Entry 7C9S (electron microscopy, 2.90 A resolution); this record covers chains A and C of the 4 polymer chains in the assembly.

Chain A:
Protein: VP1
From: Echovirus E30
Chain sequence (292 residues; each row starts with the number of its first residue):
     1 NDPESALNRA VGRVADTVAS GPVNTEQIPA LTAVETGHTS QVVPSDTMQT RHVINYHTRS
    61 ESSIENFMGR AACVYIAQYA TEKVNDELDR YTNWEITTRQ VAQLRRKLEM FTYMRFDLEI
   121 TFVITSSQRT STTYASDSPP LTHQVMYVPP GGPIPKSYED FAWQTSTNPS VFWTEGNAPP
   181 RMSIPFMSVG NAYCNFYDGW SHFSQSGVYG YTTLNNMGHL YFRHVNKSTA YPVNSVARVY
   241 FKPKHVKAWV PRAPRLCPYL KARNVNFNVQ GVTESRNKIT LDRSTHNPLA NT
Disordered / not traced: 1-8, 285-292
Ligand contacts: sphingosine (SPH): I96, T98, L108, F116, L118, I120, V145, M146, Y147, P169, S170, V171, M182, I184, M187, Y193, C194, N195, N215, M217, L220

Chain C:
Protein: VP3
From: Echovirus E30
Chain sequence (238 residues; each row starts with the number of its first residue):
     1 GLPTMNTPGS TQFLTSDDFQ SPSAMPQFDV TPEIQIPGQV RNLMEIAEVD SVVPVNNTEG
    61 HVNSMEAYRI PVRPQTSSGE QVFGFQLQPG HDSVLKHTLL GEILNYYANW SGSMKLTFMY
   121 CGAAMATGKF LIAYSPPGAG VPGSRRDAML GTHVIWDVGL QSSCVLCVPW ISQTNYRYVT
   181 SDAYTDAGYI TCWYQTSIVT PPDIPTTSTI LCFVSACNDF SVRLLRDTPF ITQQALFQ

Chain A / chain C interface:
Residue-residue contacts - 176 pairs, chain A then chain C:
  V14(A) - D219(C)
  V14(A) - F220(C)
  A15(A) - N218(C)
  A15(A) - D219(C)
  A30(A) - S163(C)
  A30(A) - C164(C)
  A30(A) - V165(C)  hydrogen bond (backbone-backbone)
  L31(A) - S163(C)
  T32(A) - Q161(C)
  T32(A) - S162(C)
  T32(A) - S163(C)  hydrogen bond (backbone-backbone)
  T32(A) - V165(C)
  A33(A) - S163(C)
  V34(A) - T117(C)
  V34(A) - M119(C)  hydrophobic
  V34(A) - S163(C)  hydrogen bond (backbone-side chain)
  V34(A) - F213(C)  hydrophobic
  E35(A) - M119(C)
  E35(A) - S162(C)  hydrogen bond
  T39(A) - E48(C)
  T39(A) - V49(C)
  T39(A) - D50(C)  hydrogen bond (side chain-backbone)
  S40(A) - K115(C)  hydrogen bond (backbone-side chain)
  S40(A) - V165(C)
  V42(A) - K115(C)
  V42(A) - C217(C)
  V43(A) - C167(C)
  P44(A) - S113(C)
  P44(A) - C167(C)
  T47(A) - C167(C)
  M48(A) - C167(C)
  M48(A) - P169(C)  hydrophobic
  H57(A) - S111(C)
  H57(A) - N175(C)
  H57(A) - Y176(C)
  T58(A) - S221(C)  hydrogen bond (backbone-side chain)
  R59(A) - N42(C)
  R59(A) - M44(C)
  R59(A) - E48(C)  salt bridge
  R59(A) - C217(C)
  R59(A) - N218(C)
  R59(A) - F220(C)  hydrogen bond (side chain-backbone)
  E61(A) - Y107(C)  hydrogen bond (backbone-side chain)
  E61(A) - L225(C)
  S62(A) - N42(C)  hydrogen bond
  S62(A) - L43(C)  hydrogen bond (backbone-backbone)
  S62(A) - M44(C)  hydrogen bond (side chain-backbone)
  S62(A) - Y107(C)
  S62(A) - V222(C)
  S63(A) - R41(C)
  S63(A) - N42(C)
  I64(A) - V40(C)
  I64(A) - R41(C)
  I64(A) - N42(C)
  N66(A) - L225(C)
  F67(A) - L43(C)  hydrophobic
  F67(A) - Y106(C)  hydrophobic
  F67(A) - L225(C)  hydrophobic
  R70(A) - T15(C)
  R70(A) - S16(C)
  R70(A) - L225(C)
  A71(A) - F13(C)  hydrophobic
  A71(A) - T15(C)  hydrogen bond (backbone-backbone)
  R99(A) - F237(C)
  Q100(A) - Q233(C)
  Q100(A) - L236(C)
  Q100(A) - F237(C)  hydrogen bond (backbone-backbone)
  Q100(A) - Q238(C)  hydrogen bond
  V101(A) - Q233(C)
  V101(A) - L236(C)  hydrophobic
  A102(A) - I231(C)  hydrophobic
  A102(A) - Q233(C)
  A102(A) - F237(C)  hydrophobic
  Q103(A) - D227(C)
  R106(A) - E102(C)  salt bridge
  R106(A) - Y106(C)  hydrogen bond
  R106(A) - I231(C)
  K107(A) - Y106(C)
  M110(A) - Y106(C)  hydrophobic
  R115(A) - V30(C)
  R115(A) - T31(C)  hydrogen bond (side chain-backbone)
  R115(A) - P32(C)
  R115(A) - E33(C)  salt bridge
  E119(A) - F19(C)
  E119(A) - S21(C)
  T121(A) - F13(C)
  V123(A) - F13(C)  hydrophobic
  P169(A) - A24(C)
  A178(A) - T11(C)
  R181(A) - F13(C)
  R181(A) - D17(C)  salt bridge
  R181(A) - S21(C)
  M182(A) - S21(C)
  M182(A) - P22(C)
  S183(A) - S21(C)  hydrogen bond
  S183(A) - P22(C)  hydrogen bond (backbone-backbone)
  S183(A) - S23(C)  hydrogen bond (backbone-side chain)
  S183(A) - A24(C)  hydrogen bond (backbone-backbone)
  I184(A) - A24(C)  hydrophobic
  I184(A) - M25(C)  hydrophobic
  P185(A) - F28(C)  hydrophobic
  P185(A) - V30(C)  hydrophobic
  F186(A) - F28(C)
  F186(A) - V30(C)
  F186(A) - T31(C)
  M187(A) - M25(C)  hydrophobic
  M187(A) - F28(C)  hydrophobic
  S188(A) - T31(C)
  G190(A) - T31(C)  hydrogen bond (backbone-side chain)
  N191(A) - T31(C)
  N191(A) - P32(C)  hydrogen bond (side chain-backbone)
  N191(A) - I34(C)
  Y240(A) - F13(C)  hydrophobic
  K242(A) - T15(C)
  K242(A) - D17(C)  salt bridge
  K247(A) - E33(C)  salt bridge
  K247(A) - Q39(C)
  A248(A) - Q39(C)
  A248(A) - V40(C)  hydrogen bond (backbone-backbone)
  W249(A) - I36(C)  hydrogen bond (side chain-backbone)
  W249(A) - G38(C)
  W249(A) - Q39(C)
  V250(A) - P37(C)
  V250(A) - G38(C)  hydrogen bond (backbone-backbone)
  P251(A) - G38(C)
  P251(A) - V40(C)
  P251(A) - I46(C)  hydrophobic
  P254(A) - L99(C)
  P254(A) - E102(C)
  P258(A) - I231(C)  hydrophobic
  Y259(A) - I231(C)  hydrophobic
  Y259(A) - F237(C)  hydrophobic
  K261(A) - F237(C)
  K261(A) - Q238(C)
  A262(A) - F237(C)
  A262(A) - Q238(C)  hydrogen bond (backbone-backbone)
  G271(A) - V62(C)
  G271(A) - N63(C)
  V272(A) - V62(C)  hydrogen bond (backbone-backbone)
  V272(A) - A67(C)  hydrophobic
  V272(A) - Y68(C)
  V272(A) - H97(C)
  T273(A) - P54(C)
  T273(A) - N57(C)
  T273(A) - V62(C)
  T273(A) - S93(C)  hydrogen bond (side chain-backbone)
  T273(A) - H97(C)
  E274(A) - N57(C)
  E274(A) - S93(C)
  E274(A) - K96(C)  salt bridge
  E274(A) - H97(C)  salt bridge
  S275(A) - N57(C)
  S275(A) - E59(C)  hydrogen bond
  R276(A) - V55(C)  hydrogen bond (side chain-backbone)
  R276(A) - N57(C)
  R276(A) - T58(C)
  R276(A) - E59(C)
  R276(A) - G84(C)  hydrogen bond (side chain-backbone)
  R276(A) - V94(C)
  K278(A) - T58(C)
  I279(A) - V55(C)
  I279(A) - N56(C)
  I279(A) - V82(C)
  I279(A) - F83(C)
  I279(A) - G84(C)  hydrogen bond (backbone-backbone)
  T280(A) - Q81(C)
  T280(A) - G84(C)
  L281(A) - Q81(C)
  L281(A) - G84(C)
  L281(A) - F85(C)
  L281(A) - V141(C)  hydrophobic
  L281(A) - T191(C)
  R283(A) - V141(C)
  R283(A) - P142(C)
  R283(A) - G143(C)
  S284(A) - V141(C)
Other interface residues (no listed pair), chain A (91 interface residues in all): Q41, N55, Y75, I76, R105, F111, Y113, Y147, P179, V189, A192, K244, L256, C257, L260, Q270, N277
Other interface residues (no listed pair), chain C (99 interface residues in all): I70, P71, A139, T152, W156, D157, Y189, I190, S215, R223, L224, T228, F230, T232

In short:
The interface between chain A and chain C involves 91 residues on one side and 99 on the other, with 33
hydrogen bonds and 8 salt bridges. Among the polar pairs are R59(A)-E48(C), R106(A)-E102(C) and
R115(A)-E33(C). Sphingosine is bound between chain A and chain C.
Here chain A is VP1 and chain C is VP3, both from Echovirus E30. Entry 7C9S (Echovirus 30 F-particle) was
determined by electron microscopy, deposited together with 7C9T, 7C9U, 7C9V, 7C9W, 7C9X, 7C9Y and 7C9Z.
